7EOQ - chains A and C of the 4 polymer chains in the assembly; structure by electron microscopy, 4.10 A resolution (low resolution: residue-level contacts below are approximate; hydrogen-bond / salt-bridge calls are withheld).

[Chain A (and C)]
Name: Glutamate receptor ionotropic, NMDA 2A
Organism: Homo sapiens
Notes: chain C of this document is another copy of the same molecule, construct and numbering; everything in this record applies to it too
UniProt: Q12879 (NMDE1_HUMAN); residues 1-842 here = UniProt positions 1-842
Sequence (853 residues; numbered 1 to 853; the number before each row is that of its first residue):
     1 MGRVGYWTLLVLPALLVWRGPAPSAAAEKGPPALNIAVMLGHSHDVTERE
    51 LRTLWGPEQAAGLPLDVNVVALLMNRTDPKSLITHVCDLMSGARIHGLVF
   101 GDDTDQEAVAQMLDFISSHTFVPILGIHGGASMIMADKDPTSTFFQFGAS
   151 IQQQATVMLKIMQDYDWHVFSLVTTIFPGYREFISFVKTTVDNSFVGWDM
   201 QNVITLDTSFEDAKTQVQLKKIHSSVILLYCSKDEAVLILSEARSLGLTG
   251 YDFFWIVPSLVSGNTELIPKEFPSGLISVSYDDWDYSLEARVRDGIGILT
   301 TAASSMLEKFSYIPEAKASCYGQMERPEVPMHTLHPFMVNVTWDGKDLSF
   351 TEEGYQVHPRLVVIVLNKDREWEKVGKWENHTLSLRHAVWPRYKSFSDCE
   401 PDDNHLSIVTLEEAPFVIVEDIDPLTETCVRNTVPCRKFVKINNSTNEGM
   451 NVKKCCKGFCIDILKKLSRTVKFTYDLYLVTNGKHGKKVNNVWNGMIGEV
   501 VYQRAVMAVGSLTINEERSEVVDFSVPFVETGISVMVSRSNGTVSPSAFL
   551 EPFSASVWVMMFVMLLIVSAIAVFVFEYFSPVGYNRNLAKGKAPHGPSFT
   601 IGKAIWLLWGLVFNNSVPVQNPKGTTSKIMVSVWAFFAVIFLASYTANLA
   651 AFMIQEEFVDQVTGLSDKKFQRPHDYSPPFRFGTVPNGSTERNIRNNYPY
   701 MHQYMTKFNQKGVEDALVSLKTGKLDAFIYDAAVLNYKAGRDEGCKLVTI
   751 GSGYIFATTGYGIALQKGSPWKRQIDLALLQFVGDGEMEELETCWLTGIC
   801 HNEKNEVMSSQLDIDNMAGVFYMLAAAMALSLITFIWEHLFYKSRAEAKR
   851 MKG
Unresolved in the structure: 1-33, 582-597, 656-657, 804-806, 838-853
Construct notes: engineered mutation Cys-794 (Leu in Q12879); expression tag (843-853)
UniProt features mapped onto this chain:
  - region: Phe-599 to Gln-620 (Pore-forming)
  - binding site (Zn(2+)): His-44, His-128, Glu-266, Asp-282
  - binding site (L-glutamate): Ser-511, Thr-513, Arg-518, Ser-689, Thr-690, Asp-731
  - site: Asn-614 (Functional determinant of NMDA receptors)
  - glycosylation (N-linked (GlcNAc...) asparagine): Asn-75, Asn-340, Asn-380, Asn-443, Asn-444, Asn-541, Asn-687
  - natural variant: Pro-57 (P57L: Found in a cutaneous malignant melanoma sample), Pro-79 (P79R: In FESD), Thr-143 (T143I: Found in a patient with autism spectrum disorder; uncertain significance), Phe-183 (F183I: In FESD; uncertain significance), Ile-184 (I184S: In FESD; uncertain significance), Thr-189 (T189N: Found in a patient with schizophrenia; uncertain significance), Cys-231 (C231Y: In FESD; uncertain significance), Ala-243 (A243V: In FESD), Asp-252 (D252N: Found in a cutaneous malignant melanoma sample), Ser-278 (S278F: Found in a cutaneous malignant melanoma sample), Ala-290 (A290V: In FESD; uncertain significance), Gly-295 (G295S: In FESD; uncertain significance), 71 further natural variant entries in UniProt
  - mutagenesis: Pro-552 (P552A: Changed glutamate-gated calcium ion channel activity characterized by increased desensitization ...), Ser-632 (S632F: No effect on localization to the cell membrane. No effect on agonist potency and channel activation by glutamate and glycine), Thr-646 (T646R: No effect on localization to the cell membrane. Results in increased glycine potency and channel activation at lower agonist concentrations)
Disulfides: Cys-87/Cys-320, Cys-429/Cys-455, Cys-436/Cys-456
Covalently attached groups: N-acetylglucosamine (NAG) linked to Asn-687
Residues lining bound ligands: 7RC ((2R)-4-(3-phosphonopropyl)piperazine-2-carboxylic acid): His-485, Ser-511, Leu-512, Thr-513, Val-685, Gly-688, Ser-689, Thr-690, Tyr-730, Asp-731, Tyr-761

[Interface between chain A and chain C]
Contacting residue pairs (15):
  Gln-216(A) / Ser-245(C)
  Gln-216(A) / Leu-246(C)
  Val-217(A) / Ser-245(C)
  Leu-219(A) / Lys-220(C)
  Lys-220(A) / Leu-219(C)
  Lys-220(A) / Lys-220(C)
  Lys-220(A) / Leu-246(C)
  Lys-220(A) / Leu-248(C)
  His-223(A) / His-223(C)
  Ser-245(A) / Gln-216(C)
  Ser-245(A) / Val-217(C)
  Leu-246(A) / Gln-216(C)
  Leu-246(A) / Lys-220(C)
  Leu-246(A) / Leu-246(C)
  Leu-248(A) / Lys-220(C)
Also at the interface, not in a pair above, chain A (9 interface residues in all): Ala-213
Also at the interface, not in a pair above, chain C (9 interface residues in all): Ala-213

[In short]
Chain A and chain C each contribute 9 residues to their interface. Bound to chain A: compound 7RC.
N-acetylglucosamine is covalently linked to Asn-687(A). From UniProt: 4 Zn2+-binding residues, 6
L-glutamate-binding residues and 3 mutagenesis sites on chain A.
Chain A and chain C are both Glutamate receptor ionotropic, NMDA 2A (Homo sapiens); the structure, Structure
of the human GluN1/GluN2A NMDA receptor in the glycine/CPP bound state, was determined by electron microscopy
together with 7EOR, 7EOS, 7EOT and 7EOU from the same study.
